PDB entry 9IQG | electron microscopy, 2.70 A resolution | chains A and B

[Chain A]
Molecule: ABC transporter, ATP-binding protein
Source organism: Mycolicibacterium smegmatis MC2 155
UniProtKB: A0R271 (A0R271_MYCS2); residue numbers follow UniProt; this construct covers 1-578
Chain sequence (590 residues; numbered -11 to 578; the number before each row is that of its first residue; numbers below 1 keep their minus sign (Met-11 is residue -11)):
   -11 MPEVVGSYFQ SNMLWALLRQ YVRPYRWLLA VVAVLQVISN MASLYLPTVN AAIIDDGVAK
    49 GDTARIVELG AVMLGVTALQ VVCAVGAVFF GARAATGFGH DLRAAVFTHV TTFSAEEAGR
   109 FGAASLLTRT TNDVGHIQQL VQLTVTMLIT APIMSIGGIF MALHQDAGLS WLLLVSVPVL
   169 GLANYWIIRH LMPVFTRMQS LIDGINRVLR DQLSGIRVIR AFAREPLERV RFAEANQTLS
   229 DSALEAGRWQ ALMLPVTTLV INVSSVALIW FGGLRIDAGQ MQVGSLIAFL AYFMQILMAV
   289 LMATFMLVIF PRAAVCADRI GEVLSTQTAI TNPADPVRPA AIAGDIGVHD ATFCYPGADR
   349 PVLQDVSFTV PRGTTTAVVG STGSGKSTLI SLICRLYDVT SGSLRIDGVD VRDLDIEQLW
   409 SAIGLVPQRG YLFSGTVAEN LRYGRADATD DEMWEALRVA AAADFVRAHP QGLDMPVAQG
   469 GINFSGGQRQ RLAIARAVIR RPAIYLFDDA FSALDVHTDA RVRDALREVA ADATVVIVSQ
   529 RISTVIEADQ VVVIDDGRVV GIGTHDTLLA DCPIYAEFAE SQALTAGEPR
Disordered / not traced: -11 to -3, 573-578
Differences from the reference sequence: initiating methionine (-11); expression tag (-10 to 0)
Metal / ion sites: Mg2+: Ser375, Gln416 (together with ATP)
Small-molecule neighbours:
  - ADP (adenosine-5'-diphosphate): Arg205, Ile470, Asn471, Phe472, Ser473, Gln476
  - ATP (adenosine-5'-triphosphate): Tyr343, Val350, Ser369, Thr370, Gly371, Ser372, Gly373, Lys374, Ser375, Thr376, Gln416
  - vanadate (VO4): Ser473, Gly474, Gly475, Gln476, Ala501

[Chain B]
Molecule: ABC transporter transmembrane region
Source organism: Mycolicibacterium smegmatis MC2 155
UniProtKB: I7GDB1 (I7GDB1_MYCS2); residues 1-625 here correspond to UniProt positions 6-630 (UniProt number = residue number + 5)
Chain sequence (643 residues; row label = number of the first residue in the row):
     1 MRRGALPQAP LERTRDFKGS AIRLARRLLP QRALTLAVIL LGVGGIAIGV IGPRILGHAT
    61 DLLFNGVIGR ELPAGLTKEQ AVEAARARGD GTFADLLSGM DIVPGQGVDF GAVGRTLALA
   121 LGLYLVAALL VWVQARLLNV TVQRTMVALR AEVQEKIHRL PLSYFDSRQR GEVLSRVTND
   181 VDNIQNSVSM TISQLLTSVL TVFAVLVMML TISPLLTLFT VVTVPASLWV TRWITRRSQP
   241 LFVAQWRNTG RLAAHLEETY SGFTIVKTFG HREAAAGKFA ELNSETQQSS FGAQFFSGLV
   301 SPATMFIGNL SYVAVAVVGG LQVATGQITL GSIQAFIQYV RQFNQPLTQV AGMYNTLQSG
   361 IASAERVFDL LDTEEESADS PRRADVRTGR VEFEHVSFSY VPGTPVIEDL SLVAEPGSTV
   421 AIVGPTGAGK TTLVNLLMRF YDVDSGRITI DGVDIASVSR ESLRASIGMV LQDTWLFAGT
   481 IYDNIAYGRP DADEDEVIEA ATAAYVDRFV HTLPNGYDTR VDDDGGAISA GEKQLITIAR
   541 AVLARPKLLV LDEATSSVDT RTELLIAHAM AELRRDRTSF IIAHRLSTIR DADLILVMDS
   601 GRIIERGTHE ELLARHGRYW EMTRVHLGGI KAFHHHHHHH HHH
Disordered / not traced: 1-13, 630-643
Differences from the reference sequence: expression tag (626-643)
Metal / ion sites: Mg2+: Thr431, Gln472 (together with vanadate)
Small-molecule neighbours:
  - ADP (adenosine-5'-diphosphate): Asp166, Tyr400, Val406, Pro425, Thr426, Gly427, Ala428, Gly429, Lys430, Thr431, Thr432, Tyr441
  - ATP (adenosine-5'-triphosphate): Leu513, Gly526, Ala527, Ile528, Ser529, Ala530, Gly531, Glu532, Ser557
  - vanadate (VO4): Pro425, Thr426, Lys430, Thr431, Gln472, Glu553, His584
What the authors report for this chain:
  - catalytic residues: Glu553, His584 (by similarity / conservation)
  - mutagenesis - E553Q: decreased catalytic activity

[Chain A / chain B interface]
Contacting residue pairs (262):
  Leu34(A) - Asn309(B)
  Pro35(A) - Tyr312(B)
  Pro35(A) - Arg341(B)
  Asn38(A) - Tyr312(B)  hydrogen bond
  Asn38(A) - Ala316(B)
  Asn38(A) - Ile337(B)
  Ile42(A) - Leu330(B)  hydrophobic
  Val46(A) - Leu96(B)
  Val46(A) - Gly320(B)
  Val46(A) - Val323(B)  hydrophobic
  Gly49(A) - Thr92(B)
  Thr51(A) - Leu321(B)
  Ile54(A) - Val317(B)
  Ile54(A) - Gly320(B)
  Gly58(A) - Val313(B)
  Gly58(A) - Val317(B)
  Met61(A) - Tyr312(B)  hydrophobic
  Met61(A) - Val313(B)  hydrophobic
  Met61(A) - Ala316(B)  hydrophobic
  Leu62(A) - Leu310(B)  hydrophobic
  Thr65(A) - Asn309(B)
  Thr65(A) - Val313(B)
  Gln68(A) - Met305(B)
  Gln68(A) - Asn309(B)
  Val69(A) - Pro302(B)
  Val69(A) - Phe306(B)  hydrophobic
  Ala72(A) - Pro302(B)  hydrophobic
  Val73(A) - Leu299(B)  hydrophobic
  Val76(A) - Gly298(B)
  Phe77(A) - Phe291(B)  hydrophobic
  Phe77(A) - Phe295(B)  hydrophobic
  Ala80(A) - Phe291(B)  hydrophobic
  Ala80(A) - Gln294(B)
  Arg81(A) - Gln287(B)
  Arg81(A) - Phe291(B)
  Thr84(A) - Gln287(B)
  Thr84(A) - Ser290(B)
  Thr84(A) - Phe291(B)
  Gly85(A) - Gln287(B)
  His88(A) - Asn283(B)  hydrogen bond (backbone-side chain)
  His88(A) - Ser284(B)
  His88(A) - Gln287(B)
  Arg91(A) - Leu252(B)
  Arg91(A) - Phe279(B)
  Arg91(A) - Asn283(B)  hydrogen bond
  Arg91(A) - Thr286(B)
  Ala92(A) - Phe279(B)  hydrophobic
  Ala92(A) - Asn283(B)
  Phe95(A) - Leu256(B)  hydrophobic
  Phe95(A) - Tyr260(B)
  Phe95(A) - Ala275(B)
  Phe95(A) - Ala276(B)  hydrophobic
  Phe95(A) - Phe279(B)  hydrophobic
  Val98(A) - Tyr260(B)  hydrophobic
  Val98(A) - Phe263(B)
  Thr99(A) - Phe263(B)
  Thr99(A) - Arg272(B)  hydrogen bond (backbone-side chain)
  Phe101(A) - Phe263(B)
  Ala103(A) - Lys267(B)
  Gly110(A) - Asp524(B)
  Ala111(A) - Tyr260(B)
  Ala111(A) - Ser261(B)
  Leu114(A) - Tyr260(B)
  Leu115(A) - Ala253(B)
  Leu115(A) - Leu256(B)  hydrophobic
  Leu115(A) - Glu257(B)
  Leu115(A) - Tyr260(B)
  Thr118(A) - Leu256(B)
  Thr118(A) - Tyr260(B)  hydrogen bond
  Thr119(A) - Leu256(B)
  Asn120(A) - Asn179(B)  hydrogen bond
  Gln130(A) - Gln294(B)
  Met135(A) - Gly352(B)
  Ile190(A) - Asp182(B)
  Asn194(A) - Thr178(B)
  Asn194(A) - Asp182(B)  hydrogen bond
  Leu197(A) - Ile157(B)  hydrophobic
  Leu197(A) - Val177(B)  hydrophobic
  Leu197(A) - Thr178(B)
  Arg198(A) - Leu174(B)
  Asp199(A) - Trp475(B)
  Asp199(A) - Phe477(B)
  Gln200(A) - Gln154(B)  hydrogen bond
  Gln200(A) - His158(B)
  Leu201(A) - Ile157(B)  hydrophobic
  Leu201(A) - Phe165(B)  hydrophobic
  Ser202(A) - Arg170(B)
  Ser202(A) - Trp475(B)
  Gly203(A) - Trp475(B)
  Arg205(A) - Leu162(B)
  Arg205(A) - Asp166(B)  salt bridge
  Arg205(A) - Phe440(B)
  Arg205(A) - Tyr441(B)  hydrogen bond
  Val206(A) - Trp475(B)  hydrophobic
  Val206(A) - Arg540(B)
  Ile207(A) - Tyr487(B)
  Arg208(A) - Ile157(B)
  Arg208(A) - Leu160(B)  hydrogen bond (side chain-backbone)
  Arg208(A) - Phe165(B)
  Arg208(A) - Glu376(B)  salt bridge
  Arg208(A) - Arg464(B)
  Ala209(A) - Met438(B)
  Ala209(A) - Phe440(B)  hydrophobic
  Ala209(A) - Arg464(B)
  Ala209(A) - Ile467(B)
  Ala209(A) - Leu471(B)  hydrophobic
  Phe210(A) - Gly488(B)
  Phe210(A) - Arg540(B)
  Phe210(A) - Ala541(B)  hydrophobic
  Ala211(A) - Glu461(B)
  Ala211(A) - Ala465(B)  hydrophobic
  Arg212(A) - Tyr487(B)  hydrogen bond (side chain-backbone)
  Arg212(A) - Gly488(B)  hydrogen bond (side chain-backbone)
  Arg212(A) - Pro490(B)
  Glu213(A) - His158(B)
  Glu213(A) - Glu461(B)
  Pro214(A) - Glu461(B)
  Glu216(A) - Gln154(B)  hydrogen bond (backbone-side chain)
  Glu216(A) - His158(B)
  Glu216(A) - Tyr487(B)
  Arg217(A) - Gln154(B)
  Arg217(A) - Glu155(B)  salt bridge
  Phe220(A) - Arg150(B)
  Phe220(A) - Gln154(B)
  Asn224(A) - Val147(B)  hydrogen bond (side chain-backbone)
  Asn224(A) - Arg150(B)
  Gln225(A) - Val147(B)
  Ser228(A) - Val147(B)
  Ala231(A) - Asn139(B)
  Ala231(A) - Gln143(B)
  Leu232(A) - Asn139(B)
  Leu232(A) - Val140(B)  hydrophobic
  Leu232(A) - Gln143(B)
  Gly235(A) - Asn139(B)
  Arg236(A) - Arg136(B)
  Arg236(A) - Asn139(B)
  Ala239(A) - Trp132(B)
  Ala239(A) - Ala135(B)  hydrophobic
  Ala239(A) - Arg136(B)
  Leu240(A) - Trp132(B)
  Leu242(A) - Val131(B)  hydrophobic
  Pro243(A) - Ala128(B)
  Pro243(A) - Trp132(B)  hydrophobic
  Leu247(A) - Leu125(B)  hydrophobic
  Leu247(A) - Ala128(B)  hydrophobic
  Asn250(A) - Tyr124(B)
  Val251(A) - Leu121(B)  hydrophobic
  Ser253(A) - Leu56(B)
  Val254(A) - Leu117(B)
  Val254(A) - Tyr124(B)  hydrophobic
  Ile257(A) - Leu56(B)  hydrophobic
  Ile257(A) - Ala59(B)  hydrophobic
  Ile257(A) - Thr60(B)
  Ile257(A) - Leu117(B)  hydrophobic
  Trp258(A) - Phe110(B)
  Trp258(A) - Gly114(B)
  Trp258(A) - Leu117(B)
  Gly261(A) - Leu63(B)
  Gly261(A) - Phe110(B)
  Leu262(A) - Phe110(B)  hydrophobic
  Ile264(A) - Val67(B)  hydrophobic
  Asp265(A) - Arg70(B)  salt bridge
  Asp265(A) - Val108(B)
  Asp265(A) - Phe110(B)
  Val271(A) - Thr60(B)
  Val271(A) - Phe64(B)  hydrophobic
  Val271(A) - Leu330(B)  hydrophobic
  Leu274(A) - Thr60(B)
  Leu274(A) - Gln334(B)
  Ile275(A) - Gln334(B)
  Leu278(A) - Leu56(B)  hydrophobic
  Leu278(A) - Gln334(B)
  Leu278(A) - Gln338(B)
  Ala279(A) - Arg341(B)
  Met282(A) - Gln338(B)
  Met282(A) - Arg341(B)
  Met282(A) - Gln342(B)
  Met282(A) - Gln345(B)  hydrogen bond (backbone-side chain)
  Gln283(A) - Arg341(B)  hydrogen bond
  Met286(A) - Gln345(B)  hydrogen bond
  Phe293(A) - Gln194(B)
  Val296(A) - Asn186(B)
  Val296(A) - Met190(B)  hydrophobic
  Arg300(A) - Asn186(B)  hydrogen bond
  Arg348(A) - Thr512(B)
  Ser369(A) - Asp559(B)
  Ser369(A) - Arg561(B)  hydrogen bond
  Thr370(A) - Gly531(B)
  Thr370(A) - Glu532(B)
  Thr370(A) - Ser557(B)
  Thr370(A) - Val558(B)
  Thr370(A) - Asp559(B)  hydrogen bond (backbone-side chain)
  Gly371(A) - Ser529(B)
  Gly371(A) - Glu532(B)
  Leu384(A) - Thr268(B)
  Ile404(A) - Arg272(B)
  Glu405(A) - Arg272(B)  salt bridge
  Trp408(A) - Lys267(B)
  Trp408(A) - Thr268(B)
  Trp408(A) - Arg272(B)
  Leu413(A) - Phe269(B)
  Pro415(A) - Ile265(B)  hydrophobic
  Gln416(A) - Ala530(B)
  Arg417(A) - Asp523(B)  salt bridge
  Arg417(A) - Asp524(B)
  Arg417(A) - Lys533(B)
  Tyr419(A) - Glu258(B)  hydrogen bond
  Tyr419(A) - Ser261(B)
  Tyr419(A) - Gly262(B)
  Tyr419(A) - Ile265(B)
  Phe421(A) - Glu258(B)
  Phe421(A) - Gly262(B)
  Phe421(A) - Ile265(B)  hydrophobic
  Phe421(A) - Val266(B)  hydrophobic
  Ser422(A) - Gln169(B)
  Ser422(A) - Glu258(B)  hydrogen bond (backbone-side chain)
  Arg430(A) - His271(B)  hydrogen bond (backbone-side chain)
  Tyr431(A) - Val266(B)  hydrophobic
  Tyr431(A) - Phe269(B)
  Tyr431(A) - His271(B)  hydrogen bond (backbone-side chain)
  Gly432(A) - Phe269(B)
  Ala434(A) - His271(B)
  Ala466(A) - Asp166(B)
  Gln467(A) - Gln169(B)
  Gln467(A) - Arg170(B)  hydrogen bond (side chain-backbone)
  Gln467(A) - Glu257(B)  hydrogen bond
  Gln467(A) - Glu258(B)
  Ile470(A) - Asp166(B)
  Ser473(A) - Thr426(B)  hydrogen bond (side chain-backbone)
  Gly474(A) - Gln472(B)
  Gly475(A) - Thr426(B)
  Gln476(A) - Thr426(B)
  Arg477(A) - Asp473(B)  salt bridge
  Arg479(A) - Thr426(B)
  Arg484(A) - Ile265(B)
  Arg484(A) - Phe269(B)
  Arg488(A) - Thr268(B)
  Arg488(A) - Phe269(B)  hydrogen bond (side chain-backbone)
  Ser500(A) - Ser556(B)
  Ala501(A) - Glu553(B)
  Ala501(A) - His584(B)  hydrogen bond (backbone-side chain)
  Leu502(A) - Thr426(B)
  Leu502(A) - His584(B)
  Asp503(A) - Gly424(B)
  Asp503(A) - Pro425(B)
  Asp503(A) - Thr426(B)  hydrogen bond
  Asp503(A) - His584(B)
  Val504(A) - Met622(B)  hydrophobic
  Val504(A) - His626(B)
  His505(A) - Glu621(B)
  His505(A) - Met622(B)
  His505(A) - Val625(B)
  Thr506(A) - Thr426(B)  hydrogen bond
  Gln528(A) - Asp559(B)
  Arg529(A) - His584(B)
  Glu565(A) - Arg561(B)  salt bridge
  Phe566(A) - Asp559(B)
  Phe566(A) - Thr560(B)
  Phe566(A) - Arg561(B)
  Ser569(A) - Thr560(B)  hydrogen bond
  Ser569(A) - Leu564(B)
  Gln570(A) - Thr560(B)
Other interface residues (no listed pair), chain A (157 interface residues in all): Ser31, Ala47, Lys48, Ala66, Ser102, Ala106, Met186, Ile193, Ile204, Leu215, Leu227, Met294, Ile297, Asp347, Gly368, Asp497, Ala508, Ser531, Ile562, Leu572
Other interface residues (no listed pair), chain B (160 interface residues in all): Val113, Ala120, Ala151, Arg159, Pro161, Arg168, Gly171, Val173, Gln185, Thr259, Thr264, Gly270, Ala324, Ile333, Gln349, Gly427, Met469, Ala478, Arg489, Pro514, Ala544, Thr562, Arg585, Thr623, Leu627

[Overview]
157 residues of chain A face 160 of chain B across their interface; the contacts include 32 hydrogen bonds and
8 salt bridges. Polar contacts include Arg205(A)-Asp166(B), Arg208(A)-Glu376(B) and Arg217(A)-Glu155(B). ATP,
ADP and vanadate are bound between chain A and chain B. From the paper: catalytic residues Glu553(B) and
His584(B); E553Q of chain B reduces catalytic activity.
Here chain A is ABC transporter, ATP-binding protein and chain B is ABC transporter transmembrane region, both
from Mycolicibacterium smegmatis MC2 155. Entry 9IQG (Cryo-EM structure of MsRv1273c/72c from Mycobacterium
smegmatis in the ATP|ADP+Vi-bound Occ (Vi) state) was determined by electron microscopy together with 8WCW,
8WCX, 8XSR, 8XSS, 8XST, 9IQE, 9IQF and 9KWI from the same study.
